PDB entry 8YFQ | electron microscopy, 3.30 A resolution | chains A and E of the 17 polymer chains in the assembly

# Chain A
Name: DNA-directed RNA polymerase subunit
Organism: Komagataella phaffii
Notes: EC 2.7.7.6
UniProt: C4R4Y0 (C4R4Y0_KOMPG); residues 1-1743 here = UniProt positions 1-1743
Amino-acid sequence (1743 residues; numbered 1 to 1743; the number before each row is that of its first residue):
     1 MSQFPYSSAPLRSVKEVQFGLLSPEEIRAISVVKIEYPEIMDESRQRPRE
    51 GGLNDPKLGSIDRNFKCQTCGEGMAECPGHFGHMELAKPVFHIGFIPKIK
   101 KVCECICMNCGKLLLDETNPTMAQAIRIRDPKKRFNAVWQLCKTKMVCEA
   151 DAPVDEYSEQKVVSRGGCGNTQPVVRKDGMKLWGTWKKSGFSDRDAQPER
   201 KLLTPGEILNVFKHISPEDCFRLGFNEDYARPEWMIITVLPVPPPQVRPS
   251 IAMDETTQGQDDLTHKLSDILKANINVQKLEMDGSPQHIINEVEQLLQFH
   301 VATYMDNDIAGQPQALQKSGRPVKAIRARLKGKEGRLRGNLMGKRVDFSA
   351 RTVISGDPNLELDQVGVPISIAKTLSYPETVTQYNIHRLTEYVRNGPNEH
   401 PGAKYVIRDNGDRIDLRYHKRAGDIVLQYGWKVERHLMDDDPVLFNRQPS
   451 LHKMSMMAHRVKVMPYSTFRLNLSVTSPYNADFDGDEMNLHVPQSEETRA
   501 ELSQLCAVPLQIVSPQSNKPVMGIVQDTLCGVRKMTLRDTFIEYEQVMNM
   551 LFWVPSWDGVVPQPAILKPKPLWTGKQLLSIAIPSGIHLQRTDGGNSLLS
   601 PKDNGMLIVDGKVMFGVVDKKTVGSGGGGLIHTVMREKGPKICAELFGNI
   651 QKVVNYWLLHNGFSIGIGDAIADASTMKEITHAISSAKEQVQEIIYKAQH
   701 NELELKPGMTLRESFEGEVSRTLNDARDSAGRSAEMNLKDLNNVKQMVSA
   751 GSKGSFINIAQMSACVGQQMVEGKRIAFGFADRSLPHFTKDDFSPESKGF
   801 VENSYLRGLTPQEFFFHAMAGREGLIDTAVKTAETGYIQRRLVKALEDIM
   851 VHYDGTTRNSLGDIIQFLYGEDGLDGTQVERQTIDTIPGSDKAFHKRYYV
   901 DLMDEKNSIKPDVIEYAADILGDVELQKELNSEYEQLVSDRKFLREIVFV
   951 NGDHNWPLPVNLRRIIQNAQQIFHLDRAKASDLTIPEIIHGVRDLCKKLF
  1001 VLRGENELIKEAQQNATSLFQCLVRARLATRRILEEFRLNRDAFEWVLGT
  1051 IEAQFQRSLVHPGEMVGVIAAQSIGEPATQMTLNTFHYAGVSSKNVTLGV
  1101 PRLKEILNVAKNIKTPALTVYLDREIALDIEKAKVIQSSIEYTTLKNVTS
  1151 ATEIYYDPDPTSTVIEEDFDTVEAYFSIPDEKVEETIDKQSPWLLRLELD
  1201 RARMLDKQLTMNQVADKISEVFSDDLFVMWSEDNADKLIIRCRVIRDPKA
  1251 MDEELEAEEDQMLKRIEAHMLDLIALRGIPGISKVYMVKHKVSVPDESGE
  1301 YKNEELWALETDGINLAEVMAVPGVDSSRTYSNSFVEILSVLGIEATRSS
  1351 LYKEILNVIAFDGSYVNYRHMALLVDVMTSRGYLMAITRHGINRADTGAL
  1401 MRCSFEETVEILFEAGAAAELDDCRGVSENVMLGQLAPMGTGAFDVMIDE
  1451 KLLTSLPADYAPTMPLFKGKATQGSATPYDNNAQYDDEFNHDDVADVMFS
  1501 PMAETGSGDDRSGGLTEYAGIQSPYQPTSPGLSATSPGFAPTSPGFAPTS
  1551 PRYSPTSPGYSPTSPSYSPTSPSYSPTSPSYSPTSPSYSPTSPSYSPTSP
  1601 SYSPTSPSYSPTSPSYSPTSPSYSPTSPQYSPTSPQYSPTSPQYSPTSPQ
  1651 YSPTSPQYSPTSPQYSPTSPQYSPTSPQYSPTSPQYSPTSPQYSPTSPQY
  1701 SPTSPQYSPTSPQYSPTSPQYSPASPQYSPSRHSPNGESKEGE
Unresolved in the structure: 1, 152-163, 189-196, 1082-1094, 1177-1190, 1248-1257, 1457-1743
Metal / ion sites: Zn2+ site 1: Cys67, Cys70, Cys77, His80; Zn2+ site 2: Cys107, Cys110, Cys148, Cys168; Mg2+: Asp482, Asp484, Asp486 (shared with 1 residue of chain P)

# Chain E
Name: DNA-directed RNA polymerases I, II, and III subunit RPABC1
Organism: Komagataella phaffii
UniProt: C4R3P8 (C4R3P8_KOMPG); numbering as in UniProt (aligned over 1-214)
Amino-acid sequence (214 residues; numbered 1 to 214; the number before each row is that of its first residue):
     1 MEDNNRIISRLWRSFRTVKEMAADRGYFISQEEMDQSLEEFRSKICDSMG
    51 NPQRKLMSFLANPTPEALEKYSDLGTLWVEFCDEPSVGIKTMRNFCLRIQ
   101 EKNFSTGIFIYQNNITPSANKMIPTVSPAIIETFQESDLVVNITHHELVP
   151 KHIRLSDGEKSQLLQRYKLKESQLPRIQREDPVARYLGLKRGQVVKIIRR
   201 SETSGRYASYRICL
Unresolved in the structure: 1-2

# Interface between chain A and chain E
Pairs across the interface - 82 pairs, chain A then chain E:
  Thr856(A) - Tyr167(E)
  Arg858(A) - Tyr167(E)  hydrogen bond (side chain-backbone)
  Arg858(A) - Leu169(E)
  Leu861(A) - Gln173(E)
  Gly862(A) - Gln173(E)
  Asp863(A) - Ser172(E)
  Asp863(A) - Gln173(E)
  Ile864(A) - Leu169(E)  hydrophobic
  Ile864(A) - Gln173(E)  hydrogen bond (backbone-backbone)
  Ile864(A) - Pro175(E)
  Gln866(A) - Tyr207(E)
  Phe867(A) - Tyr167(E)
  Phe867(A) - Leu174(E)  hydrophobic
  Phe867(A) - Tyr207(E)  hydrogen bond (backbone-side chain)
  Phe867(A) - Tyr210(E)
  Leu868(A) - Tyr207(E)
  Gly870(A) - Thr203(E)  hydrogen bond (backbone-side chain)
  Glu871(A) - Arg199(E)  salt bridge
  Glu871(A) - Ser201(E)  hydrogen bond
  Glu871(A) - Thr203(E)
  Glu871(A) - Ser204(E)  hydrogen bond (backbone-side chain)
  Glu871(A) - Tyr207(E)
  Asp872(A) - Thr203(E)
  Phe943(A) - Arg206(E)
  Ile947(A) - Arg200(E)
  Val948(A) - Arg200(E)  hydrogen bond (backbone-side chain)
  Val948(A) - Ser201(E)
  Val948(A) - Gly205(E)
  Trp956(A) - Glu202(E)
  Asn1006(A) - Arg166(E)
  Leu1008(A) - Leu163(E)  hydrophobic
  Leu1008(A) - Arg166(E)
  Ile1009(A) - Arg166(E)
  Glu1011(A) - Lys196(E)  salt bridge
  Asn1015(A) - Ser204(E)
  Asn1015(A) - Arg206(E)
  Ala1016(A) - Ser204(E)
  Ser1018(A) - Ser204(E)
  Leu1019(A) - Glu202(E)
  Leu1019(A) - Thr203(E)
  Leu1019(A) - Ser204(E)
  Met1320(A) - Val141(E)
  Met1320(A) - His146(E)
  Ala1321(A) - Arg10(E)
  Ala1321(A) - Arg13(E)  hydrogen bond (backbone-side chain)
  Ala1321(A) - Val140(E)  hydrophobic
  Ala1321(A) - Val141(E)  hydrophobic
  Ser1327(A) - Val141(E)
  Ser1327(A) - His146(E)
  Ser1328(A) - His145(E)
  Ser1328(A) - His146(E)
  Ser1328(A) - Glu147(E)  hydrogen bond (backbone-backbone)
  Arg1329(A) - Glu147(E)  salt bridge
  Thr1330(A) - His146(E)  hydrogen bond (backbone-side chain)
  Tyr1331(A) - Leu148(E)  hydrophobic
  Ser1340(A) - Pro182(E)
  Val1341(A) - Ile143(E)
  Val1341(A) - Pro182(E)
  Leu1342(A) - Ile143(E)
  Leu1342(A) - His146(E)
  Leu1342(A) - Val149(E)  hydrophobic
  Leu1342(A) - Val183(E)
  Gly1343(A) - Asp181(E)
  Ile1344(A) - Asp181(E)
  Glu1345(A) - Pro150(E)
  Glu1345(A) - His152(E)
  Glu1345(A) - Ile197(E)
  Glu1345(A) - Arg199(E)  salt bridge
  Glu1345(A) - Arg211(E)  salt bridge
  Ala1346(A) - Leu148(E)
  Arg1348(A) - Arg199(E)
  Tyr1352(A) - Glu202(E)
  Tyr1368(A) - Glu202(E)
  Tyr1368(A) - Thr203(E)
  Thr1379(A) - Arg211(E)  hydrogen bond (backbone-side chain)
  Ser1380(A) - Pro175(E)
  Ser1380(A) - Arg176(E)  hydrogen bond (backbone-backbone)
  Arg1381(A) - Arg176(E)
  Arg1381(A) - Leu214(E)
  Gly1382(A) - Arg176(E)  hydrogen bond (backbone-backbone)
  Gly1382(A) - Gln178(E)
  Tyr1383(A) - Gln178(E)
Other interface residues (no listed pair), chain A (54 interface residues in all): Phe949, Leu958, Leu1002, Glu1007, Pro1323, Leu1339, Ser1349, Arg1369
Other interface residues (no listed pair), chain E (43 interface residues in all): Gln162, Ile177, Ala208, Ser209

# In short
54 residues of chain A and 43 residues of chain E are in contact; the contacts include 13 hydrogen bonds and 5
salt bridges. Polar pairs include Glu871(A)-Arg199(E), Glu1011(A)-Lys196(E) and Arg1329(A)-Glu147(E).
Cys67(A), Cys70(A), Cys77(A) and His80(A) coordinate Zn2+ site 1.
Chain A is DNA-directed RNA polymerase subunit and chain E is DNA-directed RNA polymerases I, II, and III
subunit RPABC1, both from Komagataella phaffii; the structure, Cryo EM structure of Komagataella phaffii
RNAPII-Rat1-Rai1 pre-termination complex, was determined by electron microscopy, deposited together with 8YF5,
8YFE and 8YFR.
